3LSX - chain A; structure by X-ray diffraction, 2.01 A resolution.

== Chain A ==
Name: GluA3 S1S2 domain
From: Rattus norvegicus
UniProtKB: chimeric construct of P19492, Q9Z2W9: residues 4-117 from P19492 (GRIA3_RAT) positions 417-530 (UniProt number = residue number + 413); residues 120-261 from Q9Z2W9 positions 658-799 (UniProt number = residue number + 538)
Chain sequence (258 residues; each row starts with the number of its first residue):
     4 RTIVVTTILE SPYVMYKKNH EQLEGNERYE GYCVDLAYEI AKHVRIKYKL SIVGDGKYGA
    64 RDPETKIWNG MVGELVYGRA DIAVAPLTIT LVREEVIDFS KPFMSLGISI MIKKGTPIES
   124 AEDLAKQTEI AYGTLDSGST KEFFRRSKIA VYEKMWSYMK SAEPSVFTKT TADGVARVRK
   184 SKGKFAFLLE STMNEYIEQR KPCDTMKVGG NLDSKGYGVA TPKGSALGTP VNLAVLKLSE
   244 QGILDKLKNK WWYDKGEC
Differences from the reference sequence: linker (118-119)
Disulfide bonds: Cys206-Cys261
Bound ions: Zn2+ near Glu24 (its only coordinating residue here)
Ligand contacts:
  - glutamic acid (GLU): Tyr61, Pro89, Leu90, Thr91, Arg96, Leu138, Gly141, Ser142, Thr143, Leu192, Glu193, Met196, Tyr220
  - 2-(2-oxopyrrolidin-1-yl)acetamide (PZI): Asn214, Leu215, Asp216, Ser217, Asp248, Asn252
Curated features (UniProtKB/Swiss-Prot):
  - binding site (L-glutamate): Pro89, Thr91, Arg96, Ser142, Thr143, Glu193

== Summary ==
Bound to chain A: glutamic acid and 2-(2-oxopyrrolidin-1-yl)acetamide. From UniProt: 6 L-glutamate-binding
residues.
Chain A is GluA3 S1S2 domain (Rattus norvegicus); the structure, Piracetam bound to the ligand binding domain
of GluA3, was determined by X-ray diffraction, deposited together with 3LSF, 3LSL and 3LSW.
